1C5B - chains L and H; structure by X-ray diffraction, 2.10 A resolution.

[Chain L]
Name: Chimeric decarboxylase antibody 21D8
Organism: Mus musculus, Homo sapiens
Notes: fragment: fab; antibody fragment or engineered binder
Sequence (214 residues; numbered 1 to 214; the number before each row is that of its first residue):
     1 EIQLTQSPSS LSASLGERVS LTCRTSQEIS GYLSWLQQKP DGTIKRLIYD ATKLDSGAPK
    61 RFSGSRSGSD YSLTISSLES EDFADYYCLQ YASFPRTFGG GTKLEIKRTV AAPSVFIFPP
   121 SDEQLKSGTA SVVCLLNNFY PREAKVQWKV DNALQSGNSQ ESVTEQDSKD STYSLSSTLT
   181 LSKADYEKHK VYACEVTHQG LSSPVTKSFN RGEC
Cystine bridges: Cys23-Cys88, Cys134-Cys194

[Chain H]
Name: Chimeric decarboxylase antibody 21D8
Organism: Mus musculus, Homo sapiens
Notes: fragment: fab; antibody fragment or engineered binder
Sequence (215 residues; each row starts with the number of its first residue; note: 19 numbers in that range are skipped by the numbering (no residue carries them; nothing is unmodelled there); a row labelled like 82A-82C holds insertion residues (82A, then the next letters in order)):
     1 QVQLLEPGTE LVKPGASVKL SCRASGYSFT SYWMHWVKQR PGQGLEWIGL ID
   52A P
    53 SNGRTNFNDK FKSRATLTVD TSSSTAYMQL
82A-82C SSL
    83 TSEDSAVYYC VRI
   101 AYWGQGTLVT VSSASTKGPS VFPLAPSSKS
   133 TSGGTAALGC LVKDYFPEPV TV
   156 SW
   162 NSGALTSG
   171 VHTFPAVLQS
   182 SGLYSLSSVV TVPSSSLGT
   203 Q
   205 TYICNVNHKP SNTKVDKKV
   226 EPKSC
Cystine bridges: Cys22-Cys92, Cys142-Cys208

[Interface between chain L and chain H]
Residue-residue contacts (66; chain L residue first):
  Leu36(L) with Trp103(H), hydrophobic
  Gln38(L) with Gln39(H), hydrogen bond; Tyr91(H), hydrogen bond
  Gly42(L) with Tyr91(H), hydrogen bond (backbone-side chain)
  Ile44(L) with Leu45(H), hydrophobic; Tyr91(H); Trp103(H), hydrophobic
  Arg46(L) with Ala101(H)
  Tyr87(L) with Gln39(H); Gln43(H); Gly44(H); Leu45(H), hydrophobic
  Phe94(L) with Trp33(H), hydrophobic; Trp47(H), hydrophobic; Leu50(H), hydrophobic
  Pro95(L) with Trp47(H), hydrophobic
  Arg96(L) with Trp33(H); Trp47(H)
  Phe98(L) with Val37(H), hydrophobic; Leu45(H); Trp47(H); Trp103(H), hydrophobic
  Phe116(L) with Lys129(H); Ser130(H); Ser134(H); Thr137(H); Ala139(H), hydrophobic
  Ile117(L) with Lys129(H), hydrogen bond (backbone-backbone)
  Phe118(L) with Leu124(H); Ala125(H); Ser130(H); Ala139(H); Leu140(H), hydrophobic
  Ser121(L) with Phe122(H); Pro123(H)
  Glu123(L) with Val121(H); Phe122(H); Pro123(H); Lys221(H), salt bridge
  Gln124(L) with Phe122(H); Lys145(H)
  Ser131(L) with Leu143(H); Lys145(H)
  Val133(L) with Leu124(H), hydrophobic
  Leu135(L) with Phe174(H), hydrophobic; Val190(H), hydrophobic
  Asn137(L) with His172(H); Thr192(H)
  Asn138(L) with His172(H), hydrogen bond
  Gln160(L) with Val177(H); Leu178(H), hydrogen bond (side chain-backbone); Gln179(H)
  Glu161(L) with Val177(H)
  Ser162(L) with Phe174(H); Pro175(H), hydrogen bond (side chain-backbone)
  Val163(L) with Pro175(H)
  Thr164(L) with Phe174(H)
  Ser174(L) with His172(H), hydrogen bond; Phe174(H)
  Leu175(L) with Phe174(H)
  Ser176(L) with Phe174(H)
  Ser208(L) with Lys129(H)
  Phe209(L) with Lys129(H)
  Cys214(L) with Lys228(H); Ser229(H); Cys230(H), hydrogen bond
Also at the interface, not in a pair above, chain L (37 interface residues in all): Pro119, Ser127, Thr129, Asp167, Glu213
Also at the interface, not in a pair above, chain H (45 interface residues in all): His35, Glu46, Asn58, Asn60, Ile95, Ser127, Ala138, Thr173, Ser188

[Summary]
37 residues of chain L face 45 of chain H across their interface, with 9 hydrogen bonds and 1 salt bridge.
Polar pairs include Glu123(L)-Lys221(H), Gln38(L)-Gln39(H) and Gln38(L)-Tyr91(H).
Chain L is Chimeric decarboxylase antibody 21D8 and chain H is Chimeric decarboxylase antibody 21D8, both from
Mus musculus, Homo sapiens; the structure, Decarboxylase catalytic antibody 21D8 unliganded form, was
determined by X-ray diffraction (same publication as 1C5C).
